7TJK - chains A and H of the 9 polymer chains in the assembly; structure by electron microscopy, 2.70 A resolution.

# Chain A
Name: Origin recognition complex subunit 1
Source organism: Saccharomyces cerevisiae
UniProt: P54784 (ORC1_YEAST); numbering as in UniProt (aligned over 1-914)
Amino-acid sequence (917 residues; each row starts with the number of its first residue; numbers below 1 keep their minus sign (Ser-2 is residue -2)):
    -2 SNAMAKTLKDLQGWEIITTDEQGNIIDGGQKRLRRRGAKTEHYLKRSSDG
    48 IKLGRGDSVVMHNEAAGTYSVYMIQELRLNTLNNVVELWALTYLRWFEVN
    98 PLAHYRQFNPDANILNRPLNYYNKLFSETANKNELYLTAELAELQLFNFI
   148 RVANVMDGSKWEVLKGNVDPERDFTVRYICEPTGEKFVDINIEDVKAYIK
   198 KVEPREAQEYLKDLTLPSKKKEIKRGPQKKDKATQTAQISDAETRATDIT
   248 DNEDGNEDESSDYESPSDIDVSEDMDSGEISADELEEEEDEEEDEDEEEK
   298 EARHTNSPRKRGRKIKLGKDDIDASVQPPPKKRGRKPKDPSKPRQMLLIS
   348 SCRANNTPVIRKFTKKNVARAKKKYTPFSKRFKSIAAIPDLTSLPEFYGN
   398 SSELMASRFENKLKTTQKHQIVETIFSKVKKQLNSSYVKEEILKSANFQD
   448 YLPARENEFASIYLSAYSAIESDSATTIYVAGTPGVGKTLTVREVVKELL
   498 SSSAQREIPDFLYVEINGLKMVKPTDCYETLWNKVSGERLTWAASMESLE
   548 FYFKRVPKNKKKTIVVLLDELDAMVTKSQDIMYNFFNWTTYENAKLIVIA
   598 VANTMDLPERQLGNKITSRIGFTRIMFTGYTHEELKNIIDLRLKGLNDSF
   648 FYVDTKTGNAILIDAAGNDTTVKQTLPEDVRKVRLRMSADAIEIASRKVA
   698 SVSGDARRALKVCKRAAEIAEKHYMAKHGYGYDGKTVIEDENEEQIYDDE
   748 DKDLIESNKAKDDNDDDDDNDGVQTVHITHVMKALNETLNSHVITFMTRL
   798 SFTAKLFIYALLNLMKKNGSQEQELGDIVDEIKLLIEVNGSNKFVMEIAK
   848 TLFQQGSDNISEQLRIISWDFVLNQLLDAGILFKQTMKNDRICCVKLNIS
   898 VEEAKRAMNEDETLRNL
Disordered / not traced: -2 to 355, 398-403, 435-448, 661-676, 731-768
Differences from the reference sequence: expression tag (-2 to 0)
Curated features (UniProtKB/Swiss-Prot):
  - binding site (ATP): Val435, Gly479 to Leu487, Glu567, Asn600, Arg704, Gly726 to Thr733
  - binding site (Mg(2+)): Asp566, Glu567
  - modified residue: Ser237 (Phosphoserine)
Metal / ion sites: Mg2+: Thr486 (together with ATP)
Residues lining bound ligands: ATP (adenosine-5'-triphosphate): Ser432, Leu449, Pro450, Arg452, Thr480, Pro481, Gly482, Val483, Gly484, Lys485, Thr486, Leu487, Glu567, Tyr627, Ile635, Arg639, Ala703, Arg704, Leu707
From the paper describing this entry:
  - catalytic residues: Asn600 (citing earlier work)

# Chain H
Molecule: DNA, 84 bp ARS1
Sequence (84 nucleotides; each row starts with the number of its first residue):
     1 TTTGTGCACTTGCCTGCAGGCCTTTTGAAAAGCAAGCATAAAAGATCTAA
    51 ACATAAAATCTGTAAAATAACAAGATGTAAAGAT
Disordered / not traced: 1-23, 65-84

# Interface between chain A and chain H
Pairs across the interface (21):
  Arg358(A) - DT54(H)  phosphate contact
  Arg358(A) - DA55(H)  salt bridge to the phosphate
  Lys359(A) - DA53(H)  salt bridge to the phosphate
  Lys359(A) - DT54(H)  hydrogen bond to the phosphate
  Phe360(A) - DA53(H)  base contact
  Phe360(A) - DT54(H)  sugar contact
  Thr361(A) - DA55(H)  phosphate contact
  Lys362(A) - DT54(H)  hydrogen bond to the base
  Lys362(A) - DA55(H)  hydrogen bond to the phosphate
  Arg367(A) - DA56(H)  hydrogen bond to the base
  Arg367(A) - DA57(H)  sugar contact
  Ala368(A) - DA57(H)  sugar contact
  Lys369(A) - DA57(H)  salt bridge to the phosphate
  Lys369(A) - DA58(H)  phosphate contact
  Lys370(A) - DA58(H)  sugar contact
  Lys371(A) - DA58(H)  salt bridge to the phosphate
  Lys371(A) - DT59(H)  phosphate contact
  Tyr372(A) - DA57(H)  hydrogen bond to the base
  Tyr372(A) - DA58(H)  hydrogen bond to the phosphate
  Tyr372(A) - DT59(H)  hydrogen bond to the phosphate
  Thr373(A) - DT59(H)  hydrogen bond to the phosphate
Also at the interface, not in a pair above, chain A (14 interface residues in all): Val365, Lys574
Also at the interface, not in a pair above, chain H (8 interface residues in all): DA49

# Overview
14 residues of chain A face 8 of chain H across their interface, with 8 hydrogen bonds and 4 salt bridges.
Polar pairs include Lys362(A)-DT54(H), Arg367(A)-DA56(H) and Tyr372(A)-DA57(H). Ligands of chain A: ATP.
UniProt lists 21 ATP-binding residues and Mg2+-binding residues Asp566(A) and Glu567(A) on chain A. The paper
reports the catalytic residue Asn600(A).
Chain A is Origin recognition complex subunit 1 (Saccharomyces cerevisiae) and chain H is DNA, 84 bp ARS1; the
structure, S. cerevisiae ORC bound to 84 bp ARS1 DNA and Cdc6 (state 2) with docked Orc6 ..., was determined
by electron microscopy, deposited together with 7TJF, 7TJH, 7TJI and 7TJJ.
